8OZE - chains P and F of the 8 polymer chains in the assembly; structure by electron microscopy, 2.91 A resolution.

[Chain P]
Molecule: 17-nt DNA strand
Sequence (17 nucleotides; each row starts with the number of its first residue):
     7 ATACAACCTACTACCTC

[Chain F]
Molecule: Piwi domain-containing protein
Source organism: Maribacter polysiphoniae
UniProt: A0A316E3U6 (A0A316E3U6_9FLAO); residues 1-507 here = UniProt positions 1-507
Sequence (507 residues; each row starts with the number of its first residue):
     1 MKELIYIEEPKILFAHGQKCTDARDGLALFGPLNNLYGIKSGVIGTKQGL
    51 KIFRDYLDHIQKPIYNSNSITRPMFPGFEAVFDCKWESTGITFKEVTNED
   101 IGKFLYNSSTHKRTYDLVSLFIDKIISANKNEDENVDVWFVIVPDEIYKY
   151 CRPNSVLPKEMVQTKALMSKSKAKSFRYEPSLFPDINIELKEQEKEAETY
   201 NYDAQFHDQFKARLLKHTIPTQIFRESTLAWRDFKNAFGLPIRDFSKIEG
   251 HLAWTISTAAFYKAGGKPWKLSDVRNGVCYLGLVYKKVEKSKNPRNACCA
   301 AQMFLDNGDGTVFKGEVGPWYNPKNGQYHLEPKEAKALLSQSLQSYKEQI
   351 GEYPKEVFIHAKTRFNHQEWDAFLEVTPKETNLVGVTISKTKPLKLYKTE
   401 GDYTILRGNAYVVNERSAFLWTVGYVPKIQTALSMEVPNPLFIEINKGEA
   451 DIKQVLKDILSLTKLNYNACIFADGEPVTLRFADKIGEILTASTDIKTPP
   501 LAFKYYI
Unresolved in the structure: 165-198
From the paper describing this entry:
  - binding site for the 20-nt RNA strand: Arg152, His207, Lys211, Gln222, Arg225, Thr228, Lys263
  - specificity-determining residues: Arg152

[How chain P and chain F interact]
Pairs across the interface (20; chain P residue first):
  DC13(P) with Arg364(F), salt bridge to the phosphate
  DC14(P) with Tyr328(F), sugar contact; Lys362(F), phosphate contact; Thr363(F), phosphate contact; Arg364(F), salt bridge to the phosphate
  DT15(P) with Lys287(F), phosphate contact; Tyr328(F), hydrogen bond to the sugar; Lys362(F), phosphate contact; Thr363(F), phosphate contact
  DA16(P) with Lys286(F), salt bridge to the phosphate; Lys287(F), hydrogen bond to the phosphate
  DC17(P) with Asn154(F), hydrogen bond to the phosphate
  DT18(P) with Pro153(F), phosphate contact; Asn154(F), hydrogen bond to the phosphate
  DT22(P) with Met435(F), sugar contact
  DC23(P) with Arg72(F), salt bridge to the phosphate; Phe245(F), base contact; Ile248(F), base contact; His251(F), hydrogen bond to the base; Ile429(F), phosphate contact
Also at the interface, not in a pair above, chain P (9 interface residues in all): DC21
Also at the interface, not in a pair above, chain F (16 interface residues in all): Tyr285, Glu488

[In short]
The interface between chain P and chain F involves 9 residues on one side and 16 on the other; the contacts
include 5 hydrogen bonds and 4 salt bridges. Polar contacts include DC23(P)-His251(F), DT15(P)-Tyr328(F) and
DA16(P)-Lys287(F). From the paper: a binding site for the 20-nt RNA strand at Arg152(F), His207(F) and
Lys211(F) among others; the specificity determinant Arg152(F).
Chain P is a 17-nt DNA strand and chain F is Piwi domain-containing protein (Maribacter polysiphoniae); the
structure, cryoEM structure of SPARTA complex dimer high resolution, was determined by electron microscopy,
deposited together with 8OZ6, 8OZC, 8OZD, 8OZF, 8OZG and 8OZI.
